Entry 7XO6 (electron microscopy, 2.60 A resolution); this record covers chains D and A.

[Chain D]
Protein: Angiotensin-converting enzyme 2
Organism: Mus musculus
Notes: EC 3.4.17.23, 3.4.17.-
UniProt: Q8R0I0 (ACE2_MOUSE); residues 1-805 here = UniProt positions 1-805
Sequence (805 residues; numbered 1 to 805; the number before each row is that of its first residue):
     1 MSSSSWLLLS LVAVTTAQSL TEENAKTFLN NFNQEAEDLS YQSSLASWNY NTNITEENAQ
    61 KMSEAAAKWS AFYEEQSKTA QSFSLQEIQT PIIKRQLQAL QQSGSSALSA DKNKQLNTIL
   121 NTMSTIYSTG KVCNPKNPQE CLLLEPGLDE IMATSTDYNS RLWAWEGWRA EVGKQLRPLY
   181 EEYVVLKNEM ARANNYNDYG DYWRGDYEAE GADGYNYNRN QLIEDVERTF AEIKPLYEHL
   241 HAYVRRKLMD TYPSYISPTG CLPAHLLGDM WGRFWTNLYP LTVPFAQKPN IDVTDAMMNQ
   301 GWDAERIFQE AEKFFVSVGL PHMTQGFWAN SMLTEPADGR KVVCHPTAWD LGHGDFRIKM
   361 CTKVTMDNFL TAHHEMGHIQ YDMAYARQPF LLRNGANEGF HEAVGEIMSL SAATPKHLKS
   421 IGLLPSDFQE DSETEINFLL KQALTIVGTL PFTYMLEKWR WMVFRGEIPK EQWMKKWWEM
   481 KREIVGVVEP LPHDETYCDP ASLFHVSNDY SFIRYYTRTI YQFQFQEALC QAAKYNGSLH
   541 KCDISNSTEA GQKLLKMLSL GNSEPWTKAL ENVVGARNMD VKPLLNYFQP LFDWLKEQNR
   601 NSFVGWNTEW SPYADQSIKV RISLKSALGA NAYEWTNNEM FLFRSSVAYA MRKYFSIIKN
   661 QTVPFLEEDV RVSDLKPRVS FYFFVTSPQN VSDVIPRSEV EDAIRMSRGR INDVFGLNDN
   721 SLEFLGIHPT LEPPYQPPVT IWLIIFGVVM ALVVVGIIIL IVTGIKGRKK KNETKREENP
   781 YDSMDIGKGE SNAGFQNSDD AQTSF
Not modelled in the structure: 1-18, 135-139, 616-805
Glycans and other covalent adducts: N-acetylglucosamine (NAG) linked to Asn53, Asn546
Ligand contacts: Zn2+ (ZN): Pro346, Glu375, Glu402

[Chain A]
Protein: Spike glycoprotein
Organism: Severe acute respiratory syndrome coronavirus 2
UniProt: P0DTC2 (SPIKE_SARS2); aligned to UniProt positions 1-1205 over residues 4-1208 (the alignment contains insertions or deletions, so no single offset holds)
Sequence (1205 residues; each row starts with the number of its first residue):
     4 MFVFLVLLPL VSSQCVNLTT RTQLPPAYTN SFTRGVYYPD KVFRSSVLHS TQDLFLPFFS
    64 NVTWFHVISG TNGTKRFDNP VLPFNDGVYF ASIEKSNIIR GWIFGTTLDS KTQSLLIVNN
   124 ATNVVIKVCE FQFCNDPFLD HKNNKSWMES EFRVYSSANN CTFEYVSQPF LMDLEGKQGN
   184 FKNLREFVFK NIDGYFKIYS KHTPIIVREP EDLPQGFSAL EPLVDLPIGI NITRFQTLLA
   244 LHRSYLTPGD SSSGWTAGAA AYYVGYLQPR TFLLKYNENG TITDAVDCAL DPLSETKCTL
   304 KSFTVEKGIY QTSNFRVQPT ESIVRFPNIT NLCPFDEVFN ATRFASVYAW NRKRISNCVA
   364 DYSVLYNLAP FFTFKCYGVS PTKLNDLCFT NVYADSFVIR GDEVRQIAPG QTGNIADYNY
   424 KLPDDFTGCV IAWNSNKLDS KVSGNYNYLY RLFRKSNLKP FERDISTEIY QAGNKPCNGV
   484 AGFNCYFPLR SYSFRPTYGV GHQPYRVVVL SFELLHAPAT VCGPKKSTNL VKNKCVNFNF
   544 NGLKGTGVLT ESNKKFLPFQ QFGRDIADTT DAVRDPQTLE ILDITPCSFG GVSVITPGTN
   604 TSNQVAVLYQ GVNCTEVPVA IHADQLTPTW RVYSTGSNVF QTRAGCLIGA EYVNNSYECD
   664 IPIGAGICAS YQTQTKSHGS ASSVASQSII AYTMSLGAEN SVAYSNNSIA IPTNFTISVT
   724 TEILPVSMTK TSVDCTMYIC GDSTECSNLL LQYGSFCTQL KRALTGIAVE QDKNTQEVFA
   784 QVKQIYKTPP IKYFGGFNFS QILPDPSKPS KRSFIEDLLF NKVTLADAGF IKQYGDCLGD
   844 IAARDLICAQ KFKGLTVLPP LLTDEMIAQY TSALLAGTIT SGWTFGAGAA LQIPFAMQMA
   904 YRFNGIGVTQ NVLYENQKLI ANQFNSAIGK IQDSLSSTAS ALGKLQDVVN HNAQALNTLV
   964 KQLSSKFGAI SSVLNDIFSR LDPPEAEVQI DRLITGRLQS LQTYVTQQLI RAAEIRASAN
  1024 LAATKMSECV LGQSKRVDFC GKGYHLMSFP QSAPHGVVFL HVTYVPAQEK NFTTAPAICH
  1084 DGKAHFPREG VFVSNGTHWF VTQRNFYEPQ IITTDNTFVS GNCDVVIGIV NNTVYDPLQP
  1144 ELDSFKEELD KYFKNHTSPD VDLGDISGIN ASVVNIQKEI DRLNEVAKNL NESLIDLQEL
  1204 GKYEQ
Not modelled in the structure: 4-334, 529-1208
Glycans and other covalent adducts: N-acetylglucosamine (NAG) linked to Asn343
Differences from the reference sequence: variant Val70 (Ala67 in P0DTC2), Ile96 (Thr95 in P0DTC2), Asp143 (Gly142 in P0DTC2), Ile209 (Leu212 in P0DTC2), Asp339 (Gly in P0DTC2), Leu371 (Ser in P0DTC2), Pro373 (Ser in P0DTC2), Phe375 (Ser in P0DTC2), Asn417 (Lys in P0DTC2), Lys440 (Asn in P0DTC2), Ser446 (Gly in P0DTC2), Asn477 (Ser in P0DTC2), Lys478 (Thr in P0DTC2), Ala484 (Glu in P0DTC2), Arg493 (Gln in P0DTC2), Ser496 (Gly in P0DTC2), Arg498 (Gln in P0DTC2), Tyr501 (Asn in P0DTC2), His505 (Tyr in P0DTC2), Lys547 (Thr in P0DTC2), Gly614 (Asp in P0DTC2), Tyr655 (His in P0DTC2), Lys679 (Asn in P0DTC2), His681 (Pro in P0DTC2), Lys764 (Asn in P0DTC2), Tyr796 (Asp in P0DTC2), Lys856 (Asn in P0DTC2), His954 (Gln in P0DTC2), Lys969 (Asn in P0DTC2), Phe981 (Leu in P0DTC2); insertion (212-214); engineered mutation Gly682 (Arg in P0DTC2), Ser683 (Arg in P0DTC2), Ser685 (Arg in P0DTC2), Pro986 (Lys in P0DTC2), Pro987 (Val in P0DTC2)

[How chain D and chain A interact]
Contacting residue pairs - 28 pairs, chain D then chain A:
  Asn24(D) with Ala475(A); Gly476(A); Asn487(A)
  Thr27(D) with Phe456(A); Tyr489(A)
  Phe28(D) with Tyr489(A)
  Asn30(D) with Phe456(A)
  Asn31(D) with Phe456(A); Arg493(A), hydrogen bond
  Gln34(D) with Tyr453(A); Arg493(A), hydrogen bond
  Glu37(D) with His505(A), salt bridge
  Asp38(D) with Tyr449(A); Ser496(A); Arg498(A), salt bridge
  Tyr41(D) with Arg498(A); Thr500(A), hydrogen bond (side chain-backbone)
  Gln42(D) with Tyr449(A); Arg498(A)
  Thr79(D) with Phe486(A)
  Phe83(D) with Phe486(A), hydrophobic
  Asn330(D) with Thr500(A)
  His353(D) with Tyr501(A), hydrogen bond; Gly502(A), hydrogen bond (backbone-backbone); His505(A)
  Gly354(D) with Gly502(A)
  Asp355(D) with Thr500(A)
  Arg357(D) with Thr500(A), hydrogen bond
Also at the interface, not in a pair above, chain D (18 interface residues in all): Ser82
Also at the interface, not in a pair above, chain A (17 interface residues in all): Leu455, Tyr473

[In short]
18 residues of chain D face 17 of chain A across their interface; the contacts include 6 hydrogen bonds and 2
salt bridges. Among the polar pairs are Glu37(D)-His505(A), Asp38(D)-Arg498(A) and Asn31(D)-Arg493(A). Ligands
of chain D: Zn2+. Covalently linked N-acetylglucosamine: at Asn53(D) and Asn546(D).
Chain D is Angiotensin-converting enzyme 2 (Mus musculus) and chain A is Spike glycoprotein (Severe acute
respiratory syndrome coronavirus 2); the structure, SARS-CoV-2 Omicron BA.1 Variant RBD with mouse ACE2 Bound,
was determined by electron microscopy, deposited together with 7XO4, 7XO5, 7XO7, 7XO8, 7XO9, 7XOA and 3
further entries.
